3J16 - chains K and G of the 12 polymer chains in the assembly; structure by electron microscopy, 7.20 A resolution (low resolution: residue-level contacts below are approximate; hydrogen-bond / salt-bridge calls are withheld).

# Chain K
Molecule: 18S ribosomal RNA
Organism: Saccharomyces cerevisiae
Sequence (155 nucleotides; row label = number of the first residue in the row; note: 1658 numbers in that range are skipped by the numbering (no residue carries them; nothing is unmodelled there)):
  1227 CCGGACGGUG GCCAUGGAAG UCGGAAUCCG CUAAGGAGUG UGUAACAACU CACCGGC
  2250 GGAGUAACUA UGACUCUC
  2283 GCCUCGUCAU CUAAUUA
  2833 AGUCAAGCGU UCAUAGCGAC AUU
  2918 GAUUGUUCAC CCACU
  3015 GAACUUAGUA CGAGAGGAAC AGUUC

# Chain G
Molecule: 60S ribosomal protein L10
Organism: Saccharomyces cerevisiae
Reference sequence: P05317 (RLA0_YEAST); residues 1-312 here = UniProt positions 1-312
Amino-acid sequence (312 residues; numbered 1 to 312; the number before each row is that of its first residue):
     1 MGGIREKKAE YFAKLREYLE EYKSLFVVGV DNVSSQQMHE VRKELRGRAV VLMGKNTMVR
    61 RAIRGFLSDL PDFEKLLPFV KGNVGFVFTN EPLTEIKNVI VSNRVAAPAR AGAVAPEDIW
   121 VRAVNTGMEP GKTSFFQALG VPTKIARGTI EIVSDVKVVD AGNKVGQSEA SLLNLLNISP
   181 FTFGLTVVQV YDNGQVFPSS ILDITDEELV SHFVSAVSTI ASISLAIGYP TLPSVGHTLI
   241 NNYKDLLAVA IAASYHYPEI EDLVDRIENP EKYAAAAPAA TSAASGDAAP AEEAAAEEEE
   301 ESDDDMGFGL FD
Not modelled in the structure: 200-312
UniProt features mapped onto this chain:
  - region: Ser199 to Pro230 (Interaction with P1A-P2B), Thr231 to Pro258 (Interaction with P1B-P2A)
  - modified residue (Phosphoserine): Ser68, Ser302
  - cross-link (Glycyl lysine isopeptide (Lys-Gly)): Lys14 (interchain with G-Cter in ubiquitin), Lys97 (interchain with G-Cter in ubiquitin), Lys144 (interchain with G-Cter in ubiquitin)

# Chain K / chain G interface
Residue-residue contacts (18):
  G1229(K) with Asp31(G)
  G1230(K) with Arg110(G)
  A1231(K) with Ser35(G)
  G1233(K) with Gln36(G)
  C1257(K) with His39(G)
  U1258(K) with Arg46(G); Val51(G)
  A1259(K) with Leu52(G); Met53(G)
  A1260(K) with Tyr11(G); His39(G)
  G1261(K) with His39(G)
  A1278(K) with Met1(G)
  C1279(K) with Met1(G)
  C1280(K) with Glu6(G)
  G1282(K) with Lys55(G); Gly82(G); Asn83(G)
Other interface residues (no listed pair), chain K (15 interface residues in all): C1232, G1281
Other interface residues (no listed pair), chain G (17 interface residues in all): Arg42, Asn56

# In short
15 residues of chain K and 17 residues of chain G are in contact.
Here chain K is 18S ribosomal RNA and chain G is 60S ribosomal protein L10, both from Saccharomyces
cerevisiae. Entry 3J16 (Models of ribosome-bound Dom34p and Rli1p and their ribosomal binding partners) was
determined by electron microscopy together with 3J15 from the same study.
